8THD - chains G and H of the 8 polymer chains in the assembly; structure by electron microscopy, 3.25 A resolution.

[Chain G (and H)]
Name: Proliferating cell nuclear antigen
From: Saccharomyces cerevisiae
Notes: chain H of this document is another copy of the same molecule, construct and numbering; everything in this record applies to it too
UniProt: A0A6B7JGY6 (A0A6B7JGY6_YEASX); numbering as in UniProt (aligned over 1-258)
Amino-acid sequence (260 residues; row label = number of the first residue in the row; numbers below 1 keep their minus sign (Ala-1 is residue -1)):
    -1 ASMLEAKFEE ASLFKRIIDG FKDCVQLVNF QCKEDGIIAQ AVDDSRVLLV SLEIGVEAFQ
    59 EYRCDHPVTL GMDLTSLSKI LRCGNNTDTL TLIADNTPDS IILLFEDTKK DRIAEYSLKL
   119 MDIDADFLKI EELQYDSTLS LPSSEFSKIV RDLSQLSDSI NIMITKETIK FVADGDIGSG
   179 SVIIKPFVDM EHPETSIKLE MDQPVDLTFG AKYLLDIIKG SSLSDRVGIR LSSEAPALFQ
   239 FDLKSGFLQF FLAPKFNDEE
Not modelled in the structure: -1 to 0, 257-258 (chain H: -1 to 0, 256-258)
Construct notes: expression tag (-1 to 0)

[Chain G / chain H interface]
Pairs across the interface (29; chain G residue first):
  Glu143(G) - Arg110(H)  salt bridge
  Asp150(G) - Cys81(H)  hydrogen bond
  Asp150(G) - Tyr114(H)  hydrogen bond
  Leu151(G) - Tyr114(H)
  Gln153(G) - Arg80(H)  hydrogen bond
  Gln153(G) - Cys81(H)  hydrogen bond
  Leu154(G) - Tyr114(H)  hydrophobic
  Gly173(G) - Lys117(H)
  Asp174(G) - Lys117(H)
  Ile175(G) - Ser74(H)
  Ile175(G) - Lys77(H)
  Ile175(G) - Leu116(H)
  Ile175(G) - Lys117(H)  hydrogen bond (backbone-backbone)
  Gly176(G) - Ser115(H)
  Ser177(G) - Tyr114(H)
  Ser177(G) - Ser115(H)  hydrogen bond (backbone-backbone)
  Gly178(G) - Glu113(H)
  Ser179(G) - Ala112(H)
  Ser179(G) - Glu113(H)  hydrogen bond (backbone-backbone)
  Val180(G) - Ala112(H)  hydrophobic
  Val180(G) - Tyr114(H)
  Ile181(G) - Asp109(H)
  Ile181(G) - Arg110(H)
  Ile181(G) - Ile111(H)
  Ile182(G) - Asp109(H)
  Ile182(G) - Arg110(H)
  Lys183(G) - Asp109(H)
  Phe185(G) - Asp109(H)
  Phe185(G) - Arg110(H)
Also at the interface, not in a pair above, chain G (18 interface residues in all): Lys146
Also at the interface, not in a pair above, chain H (15 interface residues in all): Ile78, Gly82

[In short]
The interface between chain G and chain H involves 18 residues on one side and 15 on the other; the contacts
include 7 hydrogen bonds and 1 salt bridge. Polar pairs include Glu143(G)-Arg110(H), Asp150(G)-Cys81(H) and
Asp150(G)-Tyr114(H).
Both chains are Proliferating cell nuclear antigen (Saccharomyces cerevisiae). Entry 8THD (Structure of the
Saccharomyces cerevisiae clamp unloader Elg1-RFC bound to PCNA) was determined by electron microscopy,
deposited together with 8THB and 8THC.
